3L5N - chains A and B of the 3 polymer chains in the assembly; structure by X-ray diffraction, 7.54 A resolution (low resolution: residue-level contacts below are approximate; hydrogen-bond / salt-bridge calls are withheld).

[Chain A]
Molecule: Complement C3
Source organism: Homo sapiens
UniProtKB: P01024 (CO3_HUMAN); residues 1-645 here correspond to UniProt positions 23-667 (UniProt number = residue number + 22)
Amino-acid sequence (645 residues; each row starts with the number of its first residue):
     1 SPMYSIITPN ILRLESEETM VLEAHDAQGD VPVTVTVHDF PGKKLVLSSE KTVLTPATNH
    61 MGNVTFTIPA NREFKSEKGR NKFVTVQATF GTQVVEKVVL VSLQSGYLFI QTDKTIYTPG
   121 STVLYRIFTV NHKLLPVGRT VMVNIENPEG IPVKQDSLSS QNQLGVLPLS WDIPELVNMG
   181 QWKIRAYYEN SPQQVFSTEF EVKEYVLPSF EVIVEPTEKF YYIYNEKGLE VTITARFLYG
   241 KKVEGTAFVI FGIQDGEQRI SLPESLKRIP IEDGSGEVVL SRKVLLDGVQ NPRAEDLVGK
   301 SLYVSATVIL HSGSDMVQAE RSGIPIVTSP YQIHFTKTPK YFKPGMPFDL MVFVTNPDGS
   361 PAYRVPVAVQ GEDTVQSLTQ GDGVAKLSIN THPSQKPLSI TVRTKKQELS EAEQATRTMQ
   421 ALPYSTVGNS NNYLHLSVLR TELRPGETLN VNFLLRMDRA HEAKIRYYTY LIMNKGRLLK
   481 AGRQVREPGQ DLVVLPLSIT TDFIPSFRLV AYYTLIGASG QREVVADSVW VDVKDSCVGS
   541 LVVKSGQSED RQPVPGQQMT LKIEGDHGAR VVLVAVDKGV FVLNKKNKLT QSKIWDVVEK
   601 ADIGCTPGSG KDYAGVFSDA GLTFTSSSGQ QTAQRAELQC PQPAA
Disordered / not traced: 70-77, 290-292
Disulfides: Cys605-Cys640
Residues lining bound ligands: N-acetylglucosamine (NAG; 2-acetamido-2-deoxy-beta-D-glucopyranose): Thr19, Asn63, Val64, Thr65
Curated features (UniProtKB/Swiss-Prot):
  - site: Ser519, Gly520 (Microbial infection: Cleavage)
  - modified residue (Phosphoserine): Ser16, Ser48, Ser275, Ser281
  - glycosylation: Asn63 (N-linked (GlcNAc...) asparagine)

[Chain B]
Molecule: Complement C3
Source organism: Homo sapiens
UniProtKB: P01024 (CO3_HUMAN); residues 727-1641 here correspond to UniProt positions 749-1663 (UniProt number = residue number + 22)
Amino-acid sequence (915 residues; each row starts with the number of its first residue):
   727 SNLDEDIIAE ENIVSRSEFP ESWLWNVEDL KEPPKNGIST KLMNIFLKDS ITTWEILAVS
   787 MSDKKGICVA DPFEVTVMQD FFIDLRLPYS VVRNEQVEIR AVLYNYRQNQ ELKVRVELLH
   847 NPAFCSLATT KRRHQQTVTI PPKSSLSVPY VIVPLKTGLQ EVEVKAAVYH HFISDGVRKS
   907 LKVVPEGIRM NKTVAVRTLD PERLGREGVQ KEDIPPADLS DQVPDTESET RILLQGTPVA
   967 QMTEDAVDAE RLKHLIVTPS GCGEQNMIGM TPTVIAVHYL DETEQWEKFG LEKRQGALEL
  1027 IKKGYTQQLA FRQPSSAFAA FVKRAPSTWL TAYVVKVFSL AVNLIAIDSQ VLCGAVKWLI
  1087 LEKQKPDGVF QEDAPVIHQE MIGGLRNNNE KDMALTAFVL ISLQEAKDIC EEQVNSLPGS
  1147 ITKAGDFLEA NYMNLQRSYT VAIAGYALAQ MGRLKGPLLN KFLTTAKDKN RWEDPGKQLY
  1207 NVEATSYALL ALLQLKDFDF VPPVVRWLNE QRYYGGGYGS TQATFMVFQA LAQYQKDAPD
  1267 HQELNLDVSL QLPSRSSKIT HRIHWESASL LRSEETKENE GFTVTAEGKG QGTLSVVTMY
  1327 HAKAKDQLTC NKFDLKVTIK PAPETEKRPQ DAKNTMILEI CTRYRGDQDA TMSILDISMM
  1387 TGFAPDTDDL KQLANGVDRY ISKYELDKAF SDRNTLIIYL DKVSHSEDDC LAFKVHQYFN
  1447 VELIQPGAVK VYAYYNLEES CTRFYHPEKE DGKLNKLCRD ELCRCAEENC FIQKSDDKVT
  1507 LEERLDKACE PGVDYVYKTR LVKVQLSNDF DEYIMAIEQT IKSGSDEVQV GQQRTFISPI
  1567 KCREALKLEE KKHYLMWGLS SDFWGEKPNL SYIIGKDTWV EHWPEEDECQ DEENQKQCQD
  1627 LGAFTESMVV FGCPN
Disordered / not traced: 727-728, 1042-1045, 1329-1333, 1349-1359, 1499-1500
Disulfides: Cys1079-Cys1136, Cys1336-Cys1467, Cys1367-Cys1436, Cys1484-Cys1489, Cys1515-Cys1639, Cys1615-Cys1624
Curated features (UniProtKB/Swiss-Prot):
  - region: Glu1612 to Phe1637 (Interaction with CFP/properdin)
  - site: Arg932, Glu933 (Cleavage), Arg1281, Ser1282 (Cleavage), Arg1298, Ser1299 (Cleavage), Asn1641 (Coordinates Mg(2+) for interaction with Complement factor B Bb fragment (CFB))
  - modified residue (Phosphoserine): Ser946, Ser1299, Ser1551
  - glycosylation (N-linked (GlcNAc...) asparagine): Asn917, Asn1595
  - cross-link: Cys988 to Gln991 (Isoglutamyl cysteine thioester (Cys-Gln))

[Chain A / chain B interface]
Inter-chain disulfides: Cys537(A)-Cys794(B)
Pairs across the interface (205; chain A residue first):
  Phe40(A) - Trp1012(B)
  Phe40(A) - Leu1017(B)
  Phe40(A) - Arg1020(B)
  Pro41(A) - Asp1007(B)
  Pro41(A) - Trp1012(B)
  Pro41(A) - Arg1020(B)
  Gly42(A) - Arg1020(B)
  Arg80(A) - Glu1010(B)
  Asn81(A) - Glu1013(B)
  Phe83(A) - Glu1013(B)
  Phe83(A) - Leu1017(B)
  Glu96(A) - Gln1021(B)
  Val98(A) - Leu1017(B)
  Gln111(A) - Trp751(B)
  Asp113(A) - Ser748(B)
  Asp113(A) - Trp751(B)
  Lys114(A) - Glu747(B)
  Lys114(A) - Ser748(B)
  Thr118(A) - Tyr815(B)
  Pro119(A) - Tyr815(B)
  Pro119(A) - Lys908(B)
  Leu124(A) - Trp751(B)
  Arg126(A) - Trp751(B)
  Arg126(A) - Val753(B)
  Val130(A) - Met787(B)
  Leu134(A) - Gly792(B)
  Leu134(A) - Ile793(B)
  Leu135(A) - Asp789(B)
  Leu135(A) - Lys790(B)
  Leu135(A) - Gly792(B)
  Pro136(A) - Asp789(B)
  Ile151(A) - Leu1297(B)
  Pro152(A) - Ser1299(B)
  Val153(A) - Arg957(B)
  Leu164(A) - Met787(B)
  Glu175(A) - Tyr815(B)
  Glu175(A) - Lys908(B)
  Glu175(A) - Arg915(B)
  Leu176(A) - Arg915(B)
  Leu176(A) - Glu955(B)
  Leu176(A) - Met1325(B)
  Leu176(A) - Tyr1326(B)
  Leu176(A) - His1327(B)
  Val177(A) - Arg915(B)
  Tyr205(A) - Glu747(B)
  Tyr205(A) - Tyr815(B)
  Val206(A) - Arg812(B)
  Val206(A) - Leu813(B)
  Val206(A) - Pro814(B)
  Val206(A) - Tyr815(B)
  Leu207(A) - Glu747(B)
  Leu207(A) - Arg812(B)
  Ser209(A) - Asp810(B)
  Ser209(A) - Tyr830(B)
  Phe237(A) - Tyr830(B)
  Phe237(A) - Tyr832(B)
  Leu238(A) - Thr778(B)
  Leu238(A) - Thr779(B)
  Tyr239(A) - Ile777(B)
  Tyr239(A) - Thr778(B)
  Tyr239(A) - Thr779(B)
  Tyr239(A) - Thr802(B)
  Tyr239(A) - Met804(B)
  Tyr239(A) - Phe808(B)
  Tyr239(A) - Tyr830(B)
  Tyr239(A) - Tyr832(B)
  Lys241(A) - Tyr832(B)
  Glu244(A) - Tyr1410(B)
  Thr246(A) - Ser1408(B)
  Thr246(A) - Tyr1425(B)
  Phe248(A) - Met1378(B)
  Phe248(A) - Ile1380(B)
  Phe248(A) - Tyr1425(B)
  Ile250(A) - Tyr1460(B)
  Leu266(A) - Met1378(B)
  Leu266(A) - Tyr1460(B)
  Lys267(A) - Met1378(B)
  Arg268(A) - Met1378(B)
  Arg268(A) - Tyr1406(B)
  Arg268(A) - Tyr1425(B)
  Arg268(A) - Asp1427(B)
  Pro270(A) - Tyr1406(B)
  Glu272(A) - Tyr1410(B)
  Ile309(A) - Tyr1458(B)
  Leu310(A) - Tyr830(B)
  Leu310(A) - Ile1423(B)
  His311(A) - Ser1408(B)
  His311(A) - Tyr1410(B)
  His311(A) - Glu1411(B)
  His311(A) - Thr1421(B)
  His311(A) - Ile1423(B)
  Ser312(A) - Arg826(B)
  Ser312(A) - Val828(B)
  Ser312(A) - Ser873(B)
  Ser312(A) - Thr1421(B)
  Gly313(A) - Arg826(B)
  Ser314(A) - Arg812(B)
  Ser314(A) - Arg826(B)
  Ser314(A) - Val828(B)
  Asp315(A) - Arg812(B)
  Cys537(A) - Ile793(B)
  Cys537(A) - Cys794(B)  disulfide
  Cys537(A) - Val795(B)
  Gly539(A) - Lys791(B)
  Ser540(A) - Ile764(B)
  Ser540(A) - Cys794(B)
  Leu541(A) - Ser786(B)
  Leu541(A) - Cys794(B)
  Leu541(A) - Ala796(B)
  Val542(A) - Ala796(B)
  Val543(A) - Ile782(B)
  Val543(A) - Phe799(B)
  Lys544(A) - Phe799(B)
  Gln552(A) - Thr802(B)
  Gln552(A) - Met804(B)
  Pro553(A) - Leu773(B)
  Pro553(A) - Val801(B)
  Pro553(A) - Thr802(B)
  Pro553(A) - Val803(B)
  Val554(A) - Gln805(B)
  Pro555(A) - Arg742(B)
  Pro555(A) - Leu773(B)
  Pro555(A) - Lys774(B)
  Pro555(A) - Asp775(B)
  Pro555(A) - Ile777(B)
  Pro555(A) - Val803(B)
  Gly556(A) - Phe772(B)
  Gly556(A) - Leu773(B)
  Gly556(A) - Lys774(B)
  Gln557(A) - Ile771(B)
  Gln557(A) - Phe772(B)
  Gln557(A) - Leu773(B)
  Gln558(A) - Asn770(B)
  Gln558(A) - Ile771(B)
  Gln558(A) - Phe772(B)
  Met559(A) - Met769(B)
  Met559(A) - Asn770(B)
  Met559(A) - Ile771(B)
  Met559(A) - Val801(B)
  Thr560(A) - Leu768(B)
  Thr560(A) - Met769(B)
  Thr560(A) - Asn770(B)
  Leu561(A) - Lys767(B)
  Leu561(A) - Leu768(B)
  Leu561(A) - Met769(B)
  Leu561(A) - Phe799(B)
  Lys562(A) - Lys767(B)
  Ile563(A) - Ser765(B)
  Ile563(A) - Thr766(B)
  Ile563(A) - Lys767(B)
  Glu564(A) - Ile764(B)
  Glu564(A) - Ser765(B)
  Gly565(A) - Leu756(B)
  Gly565(A) - Gly763(B)
  Gly565(A) - Ile764(B)
  Gly565(A) - Ser765(B)
  Asp566(A) - Leu756(B)
  Asp566(A) - Gly763(B)
  Asp566(A) - Ser788(B)
  Asp566(A) - Lys791(B)
  His567(A) - Leu756(B)
  His567(A) - Glu758(B)
  His567(A) - Pro760(B)
  His567(A) - Ser765(B)
  His567(A) - Ser788(B)
  Ala569(A) - Asp755(B)
  Ala569(A) - Leu756(B)
  Ala569(A) - Met787(B)
  Ala569(A) - Ser788(B)
  Arg570(A) - Asp755(B)
  Arg570(A) - Ser786(B)
  Arg570(A) - Met787(B)
  Val571(A) - Val753(B)
  Val571(A) - Glu754(B)
  Val571(A) - Asp755(B)
  Val571(A) - Val785(B)
  Val572(A) - Asn752(B)
  Val572(A) - Val753(B)
  Val572(A) - Ala784(B)
  Val572(A) - Val785(B)
  Leu573(A) - Leu750(B)
  Leu573(A) - Trp751(B)
  Leu573(A) - Asn752(B)
  Leu573(A) - Glu754(B)
  Val574(A) - Leu750(B)
  Val574(A) - Trp751(B)
  Val574(A) - Leu783(B)
  Ala575(A) - Trp749(B)
  Ala575(A) - Leu750(B)
  Val576(A) - Glu747(B)
  Val576(A) - Trp780(B)
  Val576(A) - Glu781(B)
  Asp577(A) - Glu747(B)
  Asp577(A) - Ser776(B)
  Asp577(A) - Thr778(B)
  Asp577(A) - Trp780(B)
  Lys578(A) - Thr779(B)
  Lys578(A) - Glu781(B)
  Lys578(A) - Glu800(B)
  Val580(A) - Glu747(B)
  Phe581(A) - Glu781(B)
  Gln591(A) - Ile793(B)
  Gln591(A) - Val795(B)
  Gln634(A) - Glu1013(B)
  Gln634(A) - Leu1017(B)
Other interface residues (no listed pair), chain A (104 interface residues in all): Lys97, Ile116, Gly120, Tyr125, Thr129, Gln155, Val166, Asn178, Glu204, Pro208, Met316, Gln318, Val538, Ser545, Gly568, Lys588, Gln631
Other interface residues (no listed pair), chain B (105 interface residues in all): Lys757, Ala827, Leu872, Asn917, Glu953, Leu959, Glu1018, Glu1301, Asp1382, Lys1409, Asp1413, Leu1463

[Overview]
104 residues of chain A and 105 residues of chain B are in contact, with 1 disulfide bond. Ligands of chain A:
N-acetylglucosamine.
Chain A is Complement C3 and chain B is Complement C3, both from Homo sapiens; the structure, Staphylococcal
Complement Inhibitor (SCIN) in complex with Human Complement Component C3b, was determined by X-ray
diffraction together with 3OHX, 3L3O and 3NMS from the same study.
